8AD0 - chains B and E of the 6 polymer chains in the assembly; structure by X-ray diffraction, 3.11 A resolution.

== Chain B ==
Protein: Na(+)-translocating NADH-quinone reductase subunit B
From: Vibrio cholerae
Notes: EC 7.2.1.1
UniProtKB: A0A085SSI3 (A0A085SSI3_VIBCL); residues 1-415 here = UniProt positions 1-415
Amino-acid sequence (415 residues; numbered 1 to 415; the number before each row is that of its first residue):
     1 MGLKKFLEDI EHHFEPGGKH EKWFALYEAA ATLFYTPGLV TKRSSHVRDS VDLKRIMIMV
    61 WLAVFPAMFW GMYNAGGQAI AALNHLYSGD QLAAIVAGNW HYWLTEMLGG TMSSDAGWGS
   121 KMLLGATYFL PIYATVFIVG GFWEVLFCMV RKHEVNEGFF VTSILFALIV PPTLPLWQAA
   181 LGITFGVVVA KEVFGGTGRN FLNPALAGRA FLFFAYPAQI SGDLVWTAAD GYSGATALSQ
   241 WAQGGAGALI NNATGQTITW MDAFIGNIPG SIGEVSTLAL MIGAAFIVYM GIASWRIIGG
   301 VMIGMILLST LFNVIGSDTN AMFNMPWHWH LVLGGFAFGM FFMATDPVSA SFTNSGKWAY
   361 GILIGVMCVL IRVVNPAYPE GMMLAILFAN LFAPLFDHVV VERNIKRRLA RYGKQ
Not modelled in the structure: 1-30, 415
Glycans and other covalent adducts: flavin mononucleotide (FMN) linked to Thr236
Bound ions: Na+: Val275, Val332
Small-molecule neighbours:
  - 1,2-Distearoyl-sn-glycerophosphoethanolamine (3PE): Trp295, Arg296, Leu307, Ser355, Trp358, Ala359, Ile362, Leu363, Val366
  - FMN (flavin mononucleotide), molecule 1: Ile169, Leu206, Arg209, Phe213, Trp226, Ala237, Leu238, Ser239, Ser271, Glu274, Gly334, Gly335, Phe338, Gly339, Met343, Pro379, Glu380, Gly381, Met382, Met383, Leu384
  - FMN, molecule 2: Phe213, Phe214, Pro217, Ala377, Tyr378
  - riboflavin (RBF): Ile56, Met57, Val60, Gly158, Val161, Thr162, Leu165, Lys191, Gly196, Thr197, Gly198, Arg199, Asn200, Leu202, Asn203, Pro204, Ala205, Ile292, Phe342, Met343, Thr345, Asp346, Pro347, Val348

== Chain E ==
Protein: Na(+)-translocating NADH-quinone reductase subunit E
From: Vibrio cholerae
Notes: EC 7.2.1.1
UniProtKB: A0A085QWM0 (A0A085QWM0_VIBCL); residue numbers follow UniProt; this construct covers 1-198
Amino-acid sequence (198 residues; row label = number of the first residue in the row):
     1 MEHYISLLVK SIFIENMALS FFLGMCTFLA VSKKVKTSFG LGIAVIVVLT ISVPVNNLVY
    61 NLVLKPDALV EGVDLSFLNF ITFIGVIAAL VQILEMILDR FFPPLYNALG IFLPLITVNC
   121 AIFGGVSFMV QRDYSFAESV VYGFGSGVGW MLAIVALAGI REKMKYSDVP PGLRGLGITF
   181 ITAGLMALGF MSFSGVQL
Not modelled in the structure: 1
Bound ions: 2Fe-2S cluster Fe: Cys26, Cys120 (shared with 2 residues of chain D)
Small-molecule neighbours: 2Fe-2S cluster (FES): Gly24, Met25, Cys26, Val118, Asn119, Cys120

== Interface between chain B and chain E ==
Contacting residue pairs - 59 pairs, chain B then chain E:
  Arg151(B) - Asp168(E)  salt bridge
  Arg151(B) - Val169(E)
  Arg151(B) - Pro170(E)
  Arg151(B) - Pro171(E)
  His153(B) - Asp168(E)  salt bridge
  Phe185(B) - Leu185(E)  hydrophobic
  Val189(B) - Ile181(E)
  Val189(B) - Leu185(E)
  Ala190(B) - Leu185(E)  hydrophobic
  Val193(B) - Val169(E)
  Val193(B) - Pro170(E)
  Val193(B) - Leu173(E)  hydrophobic
  Val193(B) - Ile178(E)
  Phe194(B) - Met164(E)  hydrophobic
  Phe194(B) - Ser167(E)
  Phe194(B) - Asp168(E)
  Phe194(B) - Ile178(E)  hydrophobic
  Phe194(B) - Ile181(E)  hydrophobic
  Phe194(B) - Thr182(E)
  Phe194(B) - Leu185(E)  hydrophobic
  Gly195(B) - Asp168(E)
  Arg199(B) - Met164(E)
  Arg199(B) - Tyr166(E)  hydrogen bond (side chain-backbone)
  Arg199(B) - Ser167(E)
  Arg199(B) - Asp168(E)
  Phe201(B) - Ile160(E)  hydrophobic
  Phe201(B) - Met164(E)  hydrophobic
  Phe201(B) - Thr182(E)
  Leu202(B) - Leu185(E)  hydrophobic
  Phe214(B) - Met191(E)  hydrophobic
  Val348(B) - Lys163(E)  hydrogen bond (backbone-side chain)
  Ser349(B) - Lys163(E)
  Phe352(B) - Lys163(E)
  Met367(B) - Phe193(E)  hydrophobic
  Ile371(B) - Ser192(E)
  Val374(B) - Val196(E)
  Asn375(B) - Ser192(E)  hydrogen bond (side chain-backbone)
  Asn375(B) - Gly195(E)  hydrogen bond (side chain-backbone)
  Asn375(B) - Val196(E)
  Pro376(B) - Gly195(E)
  Pro376(B) - Gln197(E)
  Tyr378(B) - Met191(E)
  Tyr378(B) - Ser194(E)
  Leu384(B) - Gly189(E)
  Leu387(B) - Gly189(E)
  Phe388(B) - Gly189(E)
  Phe388(B) - Phe190(E)  hydrophobic
  Phe388(B) - Phe193(E)  hydrophobic
  Leu391(B) - Ile160(E)
  Leu391(B) - Met186(E)
  Phe392(B) - Leu152(E)  hydrophobic
  Phe392(B) - Ala156(E)  hydrophobic
  Pro394(B) - Gly159(E)
  Pro394(B) - Ile160(E)  hydrophobic
  Leu395(B) - Val155(E)  hydrophobic
  Leu395(B) - Ala156(E)
  His398(B) - Val35(E)
  His398(B) - Lys36(E)
  Glu402(B) - Lys36(E)  salt bridge
Interface residues without a listed pair, chain B (34 interface residues in all): Gly198, Asn200, Ala210, Ala350
Interface residues without a listed pair, chain E (33 interface residues in all): Phe13, Glu162, Leu188

== Overview ==
Chain B and chain E form an interface of 34 and 33 residues respectively; the contacts include 4 hydrogen
bonds and 3 salt bridges. Among the polar pairs are Arg151(B)-Asp168(E), His153(B)-Asp168(E) and
Glu402(B)-Lys36(E). Chain B binds riboflavin, 1,2-Distearoyl-sn-glycerophosphoethanolamine and flavin
mononucleotide.
Chain B is Na(+)-translocating NADH-quinone reductase subunit B and chain E is Na(+)-translocating
NADH-quinone reductase subunit E, both from Vibrio cholerae; the structure, X-ray structure of Na+-NQR from
Vibrio cholerae in different conformation at 3.1 A, was determined by X-ray diffraction.
